Entry 7UIX (electron microscopy, 3.24 A resolution); this record covers chains F and M of the 14 polymer chains in the assembly.

Chain F:
Protein: ATP-dependent Clp protease ATP-binding subunit ClpA
From: Escherichia coli
Reference sequence: A0A836NDF2 (A0A836NDF2_ECOLX); residue numbers follow UniProt; this construct covers 1-758
Amino-acid sequence (758 residues; each row starts with the number of its first residue):
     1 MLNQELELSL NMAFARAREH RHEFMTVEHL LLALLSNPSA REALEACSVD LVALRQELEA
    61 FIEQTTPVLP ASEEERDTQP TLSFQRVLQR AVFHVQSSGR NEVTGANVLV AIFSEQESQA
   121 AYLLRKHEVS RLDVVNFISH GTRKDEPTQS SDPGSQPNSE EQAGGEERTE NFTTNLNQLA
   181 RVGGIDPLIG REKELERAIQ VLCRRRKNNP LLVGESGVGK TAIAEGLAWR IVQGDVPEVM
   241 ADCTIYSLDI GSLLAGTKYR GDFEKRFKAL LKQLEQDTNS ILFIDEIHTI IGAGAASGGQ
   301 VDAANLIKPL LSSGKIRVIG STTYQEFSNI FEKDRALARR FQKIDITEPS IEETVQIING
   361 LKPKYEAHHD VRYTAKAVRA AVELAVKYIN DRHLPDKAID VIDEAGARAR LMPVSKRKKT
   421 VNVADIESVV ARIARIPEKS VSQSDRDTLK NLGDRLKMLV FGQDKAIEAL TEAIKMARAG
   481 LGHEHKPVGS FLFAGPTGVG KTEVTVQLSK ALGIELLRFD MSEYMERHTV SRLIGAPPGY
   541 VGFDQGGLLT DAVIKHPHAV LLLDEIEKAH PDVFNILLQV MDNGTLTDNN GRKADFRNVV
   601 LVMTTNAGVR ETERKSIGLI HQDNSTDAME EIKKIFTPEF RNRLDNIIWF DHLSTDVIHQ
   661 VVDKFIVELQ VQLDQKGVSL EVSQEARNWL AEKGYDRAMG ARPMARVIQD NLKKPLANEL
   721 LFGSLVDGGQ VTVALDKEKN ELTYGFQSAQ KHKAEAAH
Disordered / not traced: 1-170, 607-611, 627-628, 749-758
Sequence notes: conflict T169 (Met in A0A836NDF2)
Metal / ion sites: Mg2+: T221 (together with ADP)
Small-molecule neighbours:
  - ADP (adenosine-5'-diphosphate): D186, P187, L188, I189, R191, G217, V218, G219, K220, T221, A222, I357, L361, P395, D396, I399
  - ATP-gamma-S (AGS; phosphothiophosphoric acid-adenylate ester), molecule 1: K207, S312, A336, R339, R340
  - ATP-gamma-S (AGS), molecule 2: L459, V460, F461, Q463, G495, P496, T497, G498, V499, G500, K501, T502, E503, E565, N606, L653, V661, K664, F665, A701, R702

Chain M:
Protein: ATP-dependent Clp protease proteolytic subunit
From: Escherichia coli
Notes: EC 3.4.21.92
Reference sequence: A0A0K4NM46 (A0A0K4NM46_ECOLX); residues 1-193 here correspond to UniProt positions 15-207 (UniProt number = residue number + 14)
Amino-acid sequence (201 residues; row label = number of the first residue in the row):
     1 ALVPMVIEQT SRGERSFDIY SRLLKERVIF LTGQVEDHMA NLIVAQMLFL EAENPEKDIY
    61 LYINSPGGVI TAGMSIYDTM QFIKPDVSTI CMGQAASMGA FLLTAGAKGK RFCLPNSRVM
   121 IHQPLGGYQG QATDIEIHAR EILKVKGRMN ELMALHTGQS LEQIERDTER DRFLSAPEAV
   181 EYGLVDSILT HRNRSHHHHH H
Disordered / not traced: 1, 193-201
Sequence notes: expression tag (194-201)

Chain F / chain M interface:
Pairs across the interface - 17 pairs, chain F then chain M:
  M525(F) - R12(M)
  E567(F) - R12(M)
  K568(F) - R12(M)
  R614(F) - E8(M)  salt bridge
  R614(F) - Q9(M)  hydrogen bond
  I617(F) - L23(M)
  I617(F) - E26(M)
  I617(F) - V28(M)
  L619(F) - Y62(M)
  L619(F) - I90(M)  hydrophobic
  I620(F) - Y60(M)  hydrophobic
  Q622(F) - K57(M)
  Q622(F) - Y60(M)
  D623(F) - K57(M)  hydrogen bond (backbone-side chain)
  N624(F) - K57(M)
  S625(F) - K57(M)  hydrogen bond (backbone-side chain)
  K634(F) - E53(M)  salt bridge
Other interface residues (no listed pair), chain F (14 interface residues in all): G618, H621
Other interface residues (no listed pair), chain M (13 interface residues in all): R22, N54

In short:
14 residues of chain F and 13 residues of chain M are in contact, with 3 hydrogen bonds and 2 salt bridges.
Polar pairs include R614(F)-E8(M), K634(F)-E53(M) and R614(F)-Q9(M). Chain F binds ATP-gamma-S and ADP.
Here chain F is ATP-dependent Clp protease ATP-binding subunit ClpA and chain M is ATP-dependent Clp protease
proteolytic subunit, both from Escherichia coli. Entry 7UIX (ClpAP complex bound to ClpS N-terminal extension,
class I) was determined by electron microscopy together with 7UIV, 7UIW, 7UIZ, 7UJ0 and 7UIY from the same
study.
